Entry 7QN9 (electron microscopy, 2.90 A resolution); this record covers chains C and D of the 7 polymer chains in the assembly.

# Chain C (and D)
Protein: Gamma-aminobutyric acid receptor subunit beta-3
Source organism: Homo sapiens
Notes: chain D of this document is another copy of the same molecule, construct and numbering; everything in this record applies to it too
Reference sequence: P28472 (GBRB3_HUMAN); residues -24 to 448 here correspond to UniProt positions 1-473 (UniProt number = residue number + 25)
Sequence (473 residues; each row starts with the number of its first residue; numbers below 1 keep their minus sign (Met-24 is residue -24)):
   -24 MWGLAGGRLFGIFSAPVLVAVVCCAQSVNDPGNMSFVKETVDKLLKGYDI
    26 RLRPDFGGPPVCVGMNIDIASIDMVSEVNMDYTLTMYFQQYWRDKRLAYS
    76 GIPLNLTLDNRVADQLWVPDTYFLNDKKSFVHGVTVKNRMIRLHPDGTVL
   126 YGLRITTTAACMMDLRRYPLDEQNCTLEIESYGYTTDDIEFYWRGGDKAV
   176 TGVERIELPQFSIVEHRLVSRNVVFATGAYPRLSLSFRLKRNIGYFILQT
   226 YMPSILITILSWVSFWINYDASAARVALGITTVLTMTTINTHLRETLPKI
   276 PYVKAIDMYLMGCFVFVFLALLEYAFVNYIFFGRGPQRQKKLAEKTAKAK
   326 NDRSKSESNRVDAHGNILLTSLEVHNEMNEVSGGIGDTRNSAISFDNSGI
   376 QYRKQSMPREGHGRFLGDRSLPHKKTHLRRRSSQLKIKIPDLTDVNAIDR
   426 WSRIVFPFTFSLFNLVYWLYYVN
Disordered / not traced: -24 to 7, 310-418, 448
Disulfide bonds: Cys136-Cys150
Covalently attached groups: N-acetylglucosamine (NAG) linked to Asn80; glycan linked to Asn149
Ligand contacts:
  - histamine (HSM), molecule 1: Asp43, Tyr62, Gln64
  - histamine (HSM), molecule 2: Tyr97, Glu155, Ser156, Tyr157, Phe200, Thr202, Tyr205
Swiss-Prot annotation at these positions:
  - binding site (benzamidine): Asp95 to Tyr97, Glu155 to Tyr157, Phe200
  - binding site (4-aminobutanoate): Tyr97, Glu155, Tyr157, Thr202
  - binding site (histamine): Tyr97, Ser156, Tyr157, Thr202
  - glycosylation (N-linked (GlcNAc...) asparagine): Asn8, Asn80, Asn149

# Chain C / chain D interface
Residue-residue contacts - 87 pairs, chain C then chain D:
  Met9(C) - Leu27(D)
  Met9(C) - Arg28(D)
  Met9(C) - Arg71(D)
  Val12(C) - Phe31(D)  hydrophobic
  Lys13(C) - Gly22(D)  hydrogen bond (side chain-backbone)
  Lys13(C) - Asp24(D)
  Lys13(C) - Arg26(D)
  Val16(C) - Arg26(D)
  Asp17(C) - Arg26(D)  salt bridge
  Asp48(C) - Lys102(D)
  Met49(C) - Asn54(D)
  Tyr62(C) - Tyr97(D)  hydrogen bond
  Tyr62(C) - Leu99(D)
  Tyr62(C) - Tyr157(D)  hydrophobic
  Leu81(C) - Phe31(D)  hydrophobic
  Thr82(C) - Gly158(D)
  Thr82(C) - Tyr159(D)
  Asp84(C) - Ile25(D)
  Asp84(C) - Arg26(D)  hydrogen bond (backbone-backbone)
  Asp84(C) - Tyr159(D)
  Arg86(C) - Ile25(D)
  Arg86(C) - Asp89(D)  hydrogen bond (side chain-backbone)
  Arg86(C) - Leu91(D)
  Phe105(C) - Lys102(D)
  Phe105(C) - Lys103(D)
  His107(C) - Asp101(D)  salt bridge
  His107(C) - Lys102(D)
  Val109(C) - Thr96(D)
  Val109(C) - Tyr97(D)
  Val109(C) - Phe98(D)  hydrophobic
  Val109(C) - Ser104(D)
  Val109(C) - Phe105(D)
  Val109(C) - Ile130(D)  hydrophobic
  Thr110(C) - Thr96(D)  hydrogen bond (side chain-backbone)
  Thr110(C) - Leu128(D)
  Thr110(C) - Ile130(D)
  Val111(C) - Asp95(D)
  Asn113(C) - Tyr97(D)
  Asn113(C) - Tyr157(D)  hydrogen bond (backbone-side chain)
  Arg114(C) - Tyr157(D)
  Met115(C) - Tyr157(D)
  Arg117(C) - Gly158(D)  hydrogen bond (side chain-backbone)
  Arg117(C) - Thr202(D)  hydrogen bond (side chain-backbone)
  Arg117(C) - Tyr205(D)
  Gly127(C) - Tyr157(D)
  Leu128(C) - Tyr157(D)
  Arg129(C) - Tyr97(D)
  Arg129(C) - Phe98(D)  hydrogen bond (side chain-backbone)
  Arg129(C) - Leu99(D)  hydrogen bond (side chain-backbone)
  Arg129(C) - Asp101(D)  salt bridge
  Arg129(C) - Tyr157(D)  hydrogen bond (backbone-side chain)
  Glu182(C) - Met137(D)
  Pro184(C) - Pro276(D)
  Asn217(C) - Pro276(D)
  Gly219(C) - Pro276(D)
  Tyr220(C) - Ile275(D)
  Tyr220(C) - Pro276(D)  hydrogen bond (backbone-backbone)
  Leu223(C) - Val278(D)  hydrophobic
  Leu223(C) - Met286(D)  hydrophobic
  Gln224(C) - Asn265(D)
  Gln224(C) - Arg269(D)  hydrogen bond
  Gln224(C) - Asp282(D)
  Leu231(C) - Phe289(D)  hydrophobic
  Leu231(C) - Phe293(D)
  Leu235(C) - Ile255(D)  hydrophobic
  Leu235(C) - Phe293(D)  hydrophobic
  Leu235(C) - Leu296(D)  hydrophobic
  Val238(C) - Leu297(D)  hydrophobic
  Val238(C) - Ala300(D)  hydrophobic
  Trp241(C) - Asn303(D)  hydrogen bond (backbone-side chain)
  Trp241(C) - Tyr304(D)
  Ile242(C) - Asn303(D)
  Asn243(C) - Asn303(D)
  Asn243(C) - Phe307(D)
  Asn243(C) - Gly308(D)
  Ala246(C) - Ser247(D)
  Ala249(C) - Ser247(D)
  Ala249(C) - Ala248(D)  hydrophobic
  Ala249(C) - Val251(D)
  Thr256(C) - Ile255(D)
  Thr257(C) - Ile255(D)
  Thr260(C) - Leu259(D)
  Thr260(C) - Thr262(D)
  His267(C) - Thr266(D)  hydrogen bond
  His267(C) - His267(D)
  Glu270(C) - Glu270(D)
  Thr271(C) - Lys274(D)  hydrogen bond (backbone-side chain)
Other interface residues (no listed pair), chain C (58 interface residues in all): Leu20, Asp43, Leu83, Leu125, Arg180, Gln185, Ile232, Ile234, Ala248, Leu253, Leu259, Thr263, Arg428
Other interface residues (no listed pair), chain D (64 interface residues in all): Asp30, Phe63, Val93, Pro94, Val106, Thr160, Asp163, Phe200, Val258

# Summary
58 residues of chain C and 64 residues of chain D are in contact; the contacts include 16 hydrogen bonds and 3
salt bridges. Polar contacts include Asp17(C)-Arg26(D), His107(C)-Asp101(D) and Arg129(C)-Asp101(D). Ligands
of chain C: histamine. N-acetylglucosamine is covalently linked to Asn80(C).
Chain C and chain D are both Gamma-aminobutyric acid receptor subunit beta-3 (Homo sapiens); the structure,
Cryo-EM structure of human full-length extrasynaptic alpha4beta3delta GABA(A)R in complex with GABA, histamine
and nanobody Nb25 ..., was determined by electron microscopy (same publication as 7QN5, 7QN6, 7QN7, 7QN8,
7QNA, 7QNB and 3 further entries).
